6WEK - chains A and B of the 4 polymer chains in the assembly; structure by electron microscopy, 2.70 A resolution.

# Chain A (and B)
Molecule: Cyclic nucleotide-gated cation channel
Source organism: Caenorhabditis elegans
Notes: chain B of this document is another copy of the same molecule, construct and numbering; everything in this record applies to it too
Reference sequence: Q03611 (CNG_CAEEL); numbering as in UniProt (aligned over 1-733)
Chain sequence (733 residues; each row starts with the number of its first residue):
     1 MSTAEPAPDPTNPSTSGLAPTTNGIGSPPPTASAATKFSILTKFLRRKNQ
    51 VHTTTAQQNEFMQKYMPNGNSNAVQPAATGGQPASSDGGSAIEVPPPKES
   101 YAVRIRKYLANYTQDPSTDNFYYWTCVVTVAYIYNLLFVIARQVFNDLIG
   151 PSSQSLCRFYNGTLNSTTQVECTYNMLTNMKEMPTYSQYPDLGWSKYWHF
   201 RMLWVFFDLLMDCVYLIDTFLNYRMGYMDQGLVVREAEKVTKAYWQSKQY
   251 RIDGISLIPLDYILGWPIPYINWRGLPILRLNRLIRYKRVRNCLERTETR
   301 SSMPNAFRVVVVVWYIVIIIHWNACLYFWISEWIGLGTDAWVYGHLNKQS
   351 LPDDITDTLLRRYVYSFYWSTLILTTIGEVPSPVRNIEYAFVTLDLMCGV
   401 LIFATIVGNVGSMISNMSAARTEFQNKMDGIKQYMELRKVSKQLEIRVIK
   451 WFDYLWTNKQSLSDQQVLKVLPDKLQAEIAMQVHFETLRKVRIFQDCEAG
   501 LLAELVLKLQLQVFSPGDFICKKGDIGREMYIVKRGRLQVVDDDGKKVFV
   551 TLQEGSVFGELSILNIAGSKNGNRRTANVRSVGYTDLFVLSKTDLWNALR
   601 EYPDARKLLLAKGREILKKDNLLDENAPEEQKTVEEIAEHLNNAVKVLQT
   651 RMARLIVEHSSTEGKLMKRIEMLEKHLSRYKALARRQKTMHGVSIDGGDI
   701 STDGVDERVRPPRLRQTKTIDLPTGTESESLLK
Unresolved in the structure: 1-102, 161-166, 621-733
Disulfide bonds: Cys157-Cys172
Residues lining bound ligands:
  - palmitoyl-linoleoyl phosphatidylcholine (CPL; 1-palmitoyl-2-linoleoyl-sn-glycero-3-phosphocholine), molecule 1: Tyr132, Ile133, Leu136, Tyr287, Val290, Arg291, Leu294, Val311, Trp314, Tyr315, Ile318
  - palmitoyl-linoleoyl phosphatidylcholine (CPL), molecule 2: Tyr134, Phe138, Asp147, Leu148, Pro151, Glu171, Cys172, Thr173, Tyr174, Leu177, Tyr197, Phe200, Leu203, Trp204, Phe207, Leu359
  - palmitoyl-linoleoyl phosphatidylcholine (CPL), molecule 3: Leu137, Phe138, Ala141, Leu148, Tyr174, Val317, His321, Thr356, Thr358, Leu359, Leu360, Tyr363, Phe367
  - palmitoyl-linoleoyl phosphatidylcholine (CPL), molecule 4: Tyr315, Ile318, Ile319, Trp322, Asn323, Leu326
  - palmitoyl-linoleoyl phosphatidylcholine (CPL), molecule 5: Leu326, Trp329, Ile330, Trp333
  - palmitoyl-linoleoyl phosphatidylcholine (CPL), molecule 6: Ile330, Trp333, Ile387, Ala390, Phe391, Leu394
  - cyclic guanosine monophosphate (PCG): Cys521, Val540, Val550, Phe558, Gly559, Glu560, Leu561, Ser562, Arg574, Arg575, Thr576, Ala577, Val579, Ile616, Asp620
  - 1,2-dilauroyl-sn-glycero-3-phosphate (PX2): Trp333, Arg385, Asn386, Ile387, Ala390
Swiss-Prot annotation at these positions:
  - region: Thr376 to Glu379 (Selectivity filter)
  - binding site (Na(+)): Glu379
  - binding site (3',5'-cyclic GMP): Gly559, Ser562, Arg575, Thr576, Lys619, Asp620
  - binding site (3',5'-cyclic AMP): Glu560, Arg575
  - site (Central gate): Phe403, Val407
From the paper describing this entry:
  - conformationally variable residues (side-chain flip): Phe403, Val407

# Chain A / chain B interface
Residue-residue contacts (79; chain A residue first):
  Ile316(A) - Met397(B)  hydrophobic
  Ile316(A) - Leu401(B)  hydrophobic
  Gln349(A) - Tyr389(B)  hydrogen bond (backbone-side chain)
  Ile355(A) - Val384(B)
  Leu360(A) - Asn386(B)
  Arg361(A) - Val384(B)  hydrogen bond (side chain-backbone)
  Arg361(A) - Arg385(B)
  Arg361(A) - Asn386(B)
  Arg361(A) - Tyr389(B)
  Val364(A) - Asn386(B)
  Val364(A) - Tyr389(B)  hydrophobic
  Tyr365(A) - Tyr389(B)
  Phe367(A) - Thr393(B)
  Tyr368(A) - Pro383(B)
  Tyr368(A) - Tyr389(B)  hydrophobic
  Tyr368(A) - Thr393(B)
  Thr371(A) - Thr393(B)
  Leu372(A) - Leu396(B)  hydrophobic
  Ile377(A) - Thr376(B)
  Ile377(A) - Leu396(B)  hydrophobic
  Glu379(A) - Ile377(B)
  Glu379(A) - Gly378(B)
  Glu379(A) - Glu379(B)
  Val407(A) - Val400(B)  hydrophobic
  Val407(A) - Leu401(B)  hydrophobic
  Ile414(A) - Thr405(B)
  Arg421(A) - Glu295(B)
  Arg421(A) - Glu298(B)  salt bridge
  Arg421(A) - Thr299(B)
  Gln425(A) - Glu298(B)
  Gln425(A) - Thr299(B)
  Gln425(A) - Arg308(B)
  Lys427(A) - Gln466(B)
  Lys427(A) - Val470(B)
  Met428(A) - Thr299(B)
  Asp429(A) - Pro304(B)
  Asp429(A) - Arg308(B)  salt bridge
  Ile431(A) - Gln466(B)
  Ile431(A) - Val470(B)  hydrophobic
  Ile431(A) - Leu471(B)  hydrophobic
  Lys432(A) - Glu298(B)  hydrogen bond (side chain-backbone)
  Lys432(A) - Thr299(B)
  Lys432(A) - Ser301(B)  hydrogen bond (side chain-backbone)
  Lys432(A) - Pro304(B)
  Tyr434(A) - Ser463(B)
  Tyr434(A) - Val467(B)  hydrophobic
  Tyr434(A) - Ile479(B)  hydrophobic
  Tyr434(A) - Val483(B)
  Arg438(A) - Lys459(B)
  Arg438(A) - Ser463(B)  hydrogen bond
  Arg438(A) - Val483(B)
  Val440(A) - Gln482(B)
  Val440(A) - Val483(B)  hydrophobic
  Ser441(A) - Gln482(B)  hydrogen bond (backbone-side chain)
  Leu444(A) - Ile479(B)  hydrophobic
  Leu444(A) - Gln482(B)
  Arg447(A) - Glu478(B)  salt bridge
  Val448(A) - Leu475(B)  hydrophobic
  Ile449(A) - Thr299(B)
  Trp451(A) - Val470(B)
  Trp451(A) - Leu471(B)  hydrophobic
  Trp451(A) - Pro472(B)
  Phe452(A) - Val470(B)  hydrophobic
  Phe452(A) - Leu471(B)  hydrophobic
  Tyr454(A) - Met228(B)  hydrophobic
  Trp456(A) - Glu295(B)
  Phe519(A) - Lys474(B)
  Asp525(A) - Tyr602(B)  hydrogen bond (backbone-side chain)
  Ile526(A) - Glu504(B)
  Ile526(A) - Glu601(B)
  Arg528(A) - Glu504(B)  salt bridge
  Gly536(A) - Gln230(B)
  Arg537(A) - Gln230(B)  hydrogen bond
  Asn573(A) - Glu601(B)
  Arg574(A) - Glu601(B)  hydrogen bond (side chain-backbone)
  Val582(A) - Leu232(B)  hydrophobic
  Gly583(A) - Gly231(B)
  Gly583(A) - Leu232(B)
  Tyr584(A) - Gly231(B)  hydrogen bond (backbone-backbone)
Other interface residues (no listed pair), chain A (59 interface residues in all): Ile320, Pro352, Thr375, Phe403, Val410, Gly411, Asn426, Gly430, Met435, Leu437, Lys439, Asp453, Arg535, Glu554
Other interface residues (no listed pair), chain B (49 interface residues in all): Arg296, Arg300, Asn305, Ser382, Val392, Ala404, Asn416, Asp464

# Summary
59 residues of chain A and 49 residues of chain B are in contact, with 10 hydrogen bonds and 4 salt bridges.
Polar contacts include Arg421(A)-Glu298(B), Asp429(A)-Arg308(B) and Arg447(A)-Glu478(B). Chain A binds cyclic
guanosine monophosphate, 6 copies of palmitoyl-linoleoyl phosphatidylcholine and
1,2-dilauroyl-sn-glycero-3-phosphate. The paper reports conformational variability at Phe403(A) and Val407(A).
Both chains are Cyclic nucleotide-gated cation channel (Caenorhabditis elegans). Entry 6WEK (Structure of
cGMP-bound WT TAX-4 reconstituted in lipid nanodiscs) was determined by electron microscopy (same publication
as 6WEJ and 6WEL).
